Entry 2CA8 (X-ray diffraction, 2.49 A resolution); this record covers chain A.

[Chain A]
Protein: Glutathione S-transferase 28 kDa
Organism: Schistosoma haematobium
Notes: EC 2.5.1.18
UniProt: P30113 (GST28_SCHBO); residue numbers follow UniProt; this construct covers 1-211
Sequence (211 residues; numbered 1 to 211; the number before each row is that of its first residue):
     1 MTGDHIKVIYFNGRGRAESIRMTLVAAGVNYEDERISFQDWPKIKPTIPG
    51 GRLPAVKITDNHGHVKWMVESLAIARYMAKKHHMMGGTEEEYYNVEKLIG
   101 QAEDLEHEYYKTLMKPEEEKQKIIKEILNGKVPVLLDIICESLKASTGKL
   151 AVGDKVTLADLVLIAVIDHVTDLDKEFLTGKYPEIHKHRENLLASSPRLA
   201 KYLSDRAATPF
Disordered / not traced: 1-3
Curated features (UniProtKB/Swiss-Prot):
  - binding site (glutathione): Tyr-10, Arg-16, Trp-41, Lys-45, Leu-53, Glu-70, Ser-71, Asp-104
  - mutagenesis: Tyr-10 (Y10F: Loss of enzyme activity), Arg-21 (R21L: Reduces catalytic activity 12-fold; R21Q: Reduces catalytic activity 120-fold)
Residues lining bound ligands: glutathione (GSH): Tyr-10, Phe-11, Arg-16, Trp-41, Lys-45, Gly-51, Arg-52, Leu-53, Pro-54, Glu-70, Ser-71, Asp-104, Lys-131

[Summary]
Chain A binds glutathione. UniProt lists 8 glutathione-binding residues and 2 mutagenesis sites.
Chain A is Glutathione S-transferase 28 kDa (Schistosoma haematobium); the structure, Structure of Sh28GST in
complex with GSH at pH 6.0, was determined by X-ray diffraction (same publication as 2F8F, 2C80, 2C8U, 2CAI
and 2CAQ).
